Entry 1WCB (X-ray diffraction, 2.50 A resolution); this record covers chains A and B.

Chain A:
Molecule: Fab fragment of catalytic antibody 15A9, light chain
From: Mus musculus
Notes: antibody fragment or engineered binder
Sequence (213 residues; row label = number of the first residue in the row; note: 1 number in that range is skipped by the numbering (no residue carries it; nothing is unmodelled there)):
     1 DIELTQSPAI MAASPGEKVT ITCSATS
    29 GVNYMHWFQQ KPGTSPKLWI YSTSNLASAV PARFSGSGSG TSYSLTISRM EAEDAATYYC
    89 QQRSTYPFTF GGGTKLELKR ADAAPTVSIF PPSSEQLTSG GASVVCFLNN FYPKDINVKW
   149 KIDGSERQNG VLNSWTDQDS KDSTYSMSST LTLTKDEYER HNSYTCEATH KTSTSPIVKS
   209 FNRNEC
Disulfide bonds: Cys23-Cys88, Cys134-Cys194
Residues lining bound ligands: pyridoxyl-glutamic acid-5'-monophosphate (PE1; n~2~-({3-hydroxy-2-methyl-5-[(phosphonooxy)methyl]pyridin-4-yl}methyl)-L-lysine): Asn31, Tyr32, His34, Ser50, Arg91, Ser92, Tyr94, Phe96

Chain B:
Molecule: Fab fragment of catalytic antibody 15A9, heavy chain
From: Mus musculus
Notes: antibody fragment or engineered binder
Sequence (226 residues; row label = number of the first residue in the row; a row labelled like 52A-52C holds insertion residues (52A, then the next letters in order)):
     1 EVKLQESGGG LVQPGHSLRL SCATSGFTFT DYYMSWVRQP PGKALEWLGL IR
52A-52C NKA
    53 NGYTKEYSAS VKGRFTISRD NSQSILYLQM
82A-82C NAL
    83 RAEDSATYYC VRDKGSYG
100A-100F NYEAWF
   101 AYWGQGTTVT VSSAKTTPPS VYPLAPGSAA QTNSMVTLGC LVKGYFPEPV TVTWNSGSLS
   161 SGVHTFPAVL QSDLYTLSSS VTVPSSPRPS ETVTCNVAHP ASSTKVDKKI VPRD
Not modelled in the structure: 129-130
Disulfide bonds: Cys22-Cys92, Cys140-Cys195
Residues lining bound ligands: pyridoxyl-glutamic acid-5'-monophosphate (PE1; n~2~-({3-hydroxy-2-methyl-5-[(phosphonooxy)methyl]pyridin-4-yl}methyl)-L-lysine): Tyr33, Arg52, Asp95, Lys96, Tyr100B, Trp100E, Phe100F

Interface between chain A and chain B:
Pairs across the interface (70):
  Phe36(A) with Phe100F(B); Trp103(B), hydrophobic
  Gln38(A) with Gln39(B), hydrogen bond
  Ser43(A) with Tyr91(B); Gly104(B)
  Pro44(A) with Leu45(B), hydrophobic; Trp103(B)
  Leu46(A) with Glu100C(B); Trp100E(B); Phe100F(B); Ala101(B), hydrophobic
  Tyr49(A) with Glu100C(B)
  Ala55(A) with Glu100C(B)
  Ser56(A) with Glu100C(B), hydrogen bond (backbone-side chain)
  Tyr87(A) with Gln39(B), hydrogen bond; Lys43(B), hydrogen bond (side chain-backbone); Ala44(B); Leu45(B), hydrophobic
  Gln89(A) with Phe100F(B)
  Tyr94(A) with Trp47(B), hydrophobic; Leu50(B); Arg52(B); Glu58(B)
  Pro95(A) with Trp47(B), hydrophobic; Ser60(B)
  Phe96(A) with Trp47(B); Leu50(B), hydrophobic
  Phe98(A) with Val37(B), hydrophobic; Leu45(B), hydrophobic; Glu46(B); Trp47(B); Trp103(B), hydrophobic
  Gly99(A) with Ala44(B)
  Ser116(A) with Thr137(B)
  Phe118(A) with Leu124(B); Ala125(B); Pro126(B); Thr137(B)
  Ser121(A) with Tyr122(B); Pro123(B); Arg213(B)
  Glu123(A) with Tyr122(B); Pro123(B); Lys208(B), salt bridge
  Gln124(A) with Tyr122(B); Lys143(B)
  Ser127(A) with Tyr122(B)
  Ser131(A) with Leu141(B); Lys143(B)
  Val133(A) with Leu141(B), hydrophobic
  Phe135(A) with Leu124(B), hydrophobic; Phe166(B), hydrophobic; Ser178(B); Ser180(B)
  Asn137(A) with His164(B); Phe166(B); Ser180(B), hydrogen bond
  Asn138(A) with His164(B), hydrogen bond
  Asn161(A) with Val169(B)
  Ser162(A) with Phe166(B); Pro167(B), hydrogen bond (side chain-backbone)
  Trp163(A) with Pro167(B)
  Thr164(A) with Phe166(B)
  Asp167(A) with His164(B)
  Ser174(A) with His164(B); Phe166(B)
  Met175(A) with Phe166(B)
  Ser176(A) with Phe166(B); Ser178(B), hydrogen bond
  Cys214(A) with Asp214(B)
Interface residues without a listed pair, chain A (41 interface residues in all): Thr42, Arg91, Gly100, Pro119, Leu160, Lys169
Interface residues without a listed pair, chain B (43 interface residues in all): Tyr59, Asp95, Tyr100B, Leu138, Ser161, Thr165, Gln171, Ser179

Summary:
Chain A and chain B form an interface of 41 and 43 residues respectively, with 8 hydrogen bonds and 1 salt
bridge. Polar contacts include Glu123(A)-Lys208(B), Gln38(A)-Gln39(B) and Ser56(A)-Glu100C(B).
Pyridoxyl-glutamic acid-5'-monophosphate is bound between chain A and chain B.
Here chain A is Fab fragment of catalytic antibody 15A9, light chain and chain B is Fab fragment of catalytic
antibody 15A9, heavy chain, both from Mus musculus. Entry 1WCB (Plp-dependent catalytic antibody 15A9 in
complex with its hapten) was determined by X-ray diffraction, deposited together with 2BMK.
